4AUT - chain A; structure by X-ray diffraction, 2.10 A resolution.

[Chain A]
Name: Decaprenyl-phosphoryl-beta-D-ribofuranose-2-oxidoreductase
Source organism: Mycobacterium smegmatis
UniProtKB: A0R607 (A0R607_MYCS2); residues 1-468 here = UniProt positions 1-468
Chain sequence (468 residues; numbered 1 to 468; the number before each row is that of its first residue):
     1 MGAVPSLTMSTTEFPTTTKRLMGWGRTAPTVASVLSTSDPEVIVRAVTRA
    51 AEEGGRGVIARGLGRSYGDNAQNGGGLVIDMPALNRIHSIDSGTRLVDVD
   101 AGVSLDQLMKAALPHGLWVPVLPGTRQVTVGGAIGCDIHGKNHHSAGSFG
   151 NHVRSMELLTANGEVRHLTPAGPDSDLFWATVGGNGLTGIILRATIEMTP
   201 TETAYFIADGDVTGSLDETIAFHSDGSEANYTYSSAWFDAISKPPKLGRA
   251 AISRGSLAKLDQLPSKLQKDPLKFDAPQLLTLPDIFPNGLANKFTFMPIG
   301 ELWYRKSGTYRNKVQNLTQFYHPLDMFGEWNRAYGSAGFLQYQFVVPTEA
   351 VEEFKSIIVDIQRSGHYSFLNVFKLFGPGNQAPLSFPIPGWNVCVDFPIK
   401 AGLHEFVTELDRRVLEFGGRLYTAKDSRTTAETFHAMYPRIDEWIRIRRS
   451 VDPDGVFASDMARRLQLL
Not modelled in the structure: 1-13, 275-303, 330-336
Ligand contacts: FAD (flavin-adenine dinucleotide): Trp-24, Ile-59, Ala-60, Arg-61, Gly-62, Leu-63, Gly-64, Arg-65, Ser-66, Tyr-67, Asn-70, Ala-71, Met-81, Ala-101, Pro-123, Gly-124, Thr-125, Gln-127, Val-128, Thr-129, Gly-131, Gly-132, Ala-133, Gly-135, Cys-136, Ile-138, His-139, Asn-185, Gly-186, Gly-189, Ile-190, Ile-191, Leu-324, Asp-325, Phe-327, Gly-328, Tyr-422, Ala-424, Lys-425
Reported in the primary citation:
  - mutagenesis - Q343A (10-fold), C394G (14-fold): decreased catalytic activity
  - mutagenesis - K425A: abolished catalytic activity
  - catalytic residues: Lys-425
  - conformationally variable residues (loop rearrangement): Asn-316 to Glu-329

[Overview]
Bound to chain A: flavin-adenine dinucleotide. From the paper: the catalytic residue Lys-425; Q343A and C394G
reduce catalytic activity.
Chain A is Decaprenyl-phosphoryl-beta-D-ribofuranose-2-oxidoreductase (Mycobacterium smegmatis); the
structure, Crystal structure of the tuberculosis drug target Decaprenyl-
Phosphoryl-beta-D-Ribofuranose-2-oxidoreductase (DprE1) from Mycobacterium smegmatis, was determined by X-ray
diffraction together with 4F4Q from the same study.
